8GLX - chains I and F of the 10 polymer chains in the assembly; structure by electron microscopy, 3.88 A resolution.

# Chain I
Molecule: 50-nt DNA strand
Sequence (50 nucleotides; numbered 1 to 50; the number before each row is that of its first residue):
     1 CGTCTGCCCG CTATGAGCGT TGCATTTATC AGGGTTCTGG TCCACAGTAT

# Chain F
Name: Transposon Tn7 transposition protein TnsC
From: Escherichia coli
UniProtKB: P05846 (TNSC_ECOLX); residues 1-503 here = UniProt positions 1-503
Chain sequence (523 residues; numbered 1 to 523; the number before each row is that of its first residue):
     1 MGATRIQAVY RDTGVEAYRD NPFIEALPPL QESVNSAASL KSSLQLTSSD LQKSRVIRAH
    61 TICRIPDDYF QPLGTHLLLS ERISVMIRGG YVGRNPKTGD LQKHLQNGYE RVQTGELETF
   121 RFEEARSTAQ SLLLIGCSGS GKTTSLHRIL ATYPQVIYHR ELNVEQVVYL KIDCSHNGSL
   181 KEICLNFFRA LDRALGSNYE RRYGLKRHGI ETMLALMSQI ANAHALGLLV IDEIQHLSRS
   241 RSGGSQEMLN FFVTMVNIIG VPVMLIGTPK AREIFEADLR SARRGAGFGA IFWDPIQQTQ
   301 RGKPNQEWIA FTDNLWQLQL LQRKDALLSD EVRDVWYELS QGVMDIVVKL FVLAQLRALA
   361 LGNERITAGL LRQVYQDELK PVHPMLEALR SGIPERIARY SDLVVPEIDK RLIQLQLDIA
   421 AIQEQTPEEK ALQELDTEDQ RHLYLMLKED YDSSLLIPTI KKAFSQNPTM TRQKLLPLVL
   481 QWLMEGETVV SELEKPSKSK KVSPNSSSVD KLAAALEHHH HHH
Disordered / not traced: 1-3, 486-523
Differences from the reference sequence: engineered mutation Gly2 (Ser in P05846); expression tag (504-523)
Small-molecule neighbours: ADP (adenosine-5'-diphosphate): Pro66, Tyr69, Phe70, Gln71, Leu73, His76, Ser138, Gly139, Ser140, Gly141, Lys142, Thr143, Thr144, Phe311, Met344

# Chain I / chain F interface
Contacting residue pairs - 5 pairs, chain I then chain F:
  DT14(I) - Arg241(F)  phosphate contact
  DG15(I) - Ser179(F)  phosphate contact
  DG15(I) - Arg241(F)  salt bridge to the phosphate
  DA16(I) - Ser179(F)  phosphate contact
  DG17(I) - Gly209(F)  phosphate contact
Also at the interface, not in a pair above, chain F (6 interface residues in all): Leu180, Lys181, Ile210

# Overview
4 residues of chain I and 6 residues of chain F are in contact; the contacts include 1 salt bridge. Its one
salt-bridged contact is DG15(I)-Arg241(F). Bound to chain F: ADP.
Chain I is a 50-nt DNA strand and chain F is Transposon Tn7 transposition protein TnsC (Escherichia coli); the
structure, CryoEM structure of the TnsC(1-503)-TnsD(1-318)-DNA complex in a 6:2:1 stoichiometry from E. coli
Tn7, was determined by electron microscopy, deposited together with 8GLU, 8GLW, 8VCJ and 8VCT.
